Entry 5C0G (X-ray diffraction, 1.37 A resolution); this record covers chains A and B of the 3 polymer chains in the assembly.

[Chain A]
Molecule: HLA class I histocompatibility antigen, A-2 alpha chain
Organism: Homo sapiens
UniProtKB: P01892 (1A02_HUMAN); residues 1-276 here correspond to UniProt positions 25-300 (UniProt number = residue number + 24)
Sequence (276 residues; row label = number of the first residue in the row):
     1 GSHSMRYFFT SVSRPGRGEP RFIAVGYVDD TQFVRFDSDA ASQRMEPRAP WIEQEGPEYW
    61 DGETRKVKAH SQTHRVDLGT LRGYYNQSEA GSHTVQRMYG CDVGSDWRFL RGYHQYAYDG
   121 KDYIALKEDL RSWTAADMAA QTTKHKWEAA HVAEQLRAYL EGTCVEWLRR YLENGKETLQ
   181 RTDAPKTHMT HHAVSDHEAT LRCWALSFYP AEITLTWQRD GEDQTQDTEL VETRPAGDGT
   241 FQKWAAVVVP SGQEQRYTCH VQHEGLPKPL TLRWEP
Disulfide bonds: Cys-101/Cys-164, Cys-203/Cys-259

[Chain B]
Molecule: Beta-2-microglobulin
Organism: Homo sapiens
UniProtKB: P61769 (B2MG_HUMAN); residues 1-99 here correspond to UniProt positions 21-119 (UniProt number = residue number + 20)
Sequence (100 residues; numbered 0 to 99; the number before each row is that of its first residue; numbering starts at 0):
     0 MIQRTPKIQV YSRHPAENGK SNFLNCYVSG FHPSDIEVDL LKNGERIEKV EHSDLSFSKD
    60 WSFYLLYYTE FTPTEKDEYA CRVNHVTLSQ PKIVKWDRDM
Construct notes: initiating methionine (0)
UniProt features mapped onto this chain:
  - modified residue: Gln-2 (Pyrrolidone carboxylic acid)
  - glycosylation: Ile-1 (N-linked (Glc) (glycation) isoleucine), Lys-19 (N-linked (Glc) (glycation) lysine), Lys-41 (N-linked (Glc) (glycation) lysine), Lys-48 (N-linked (Glc) (glycation) lysine), Lys-58 (N-linked (Glc) (glycation) lysine), Lys-91 (N-linked (Glc) (glycation) lysine), Lys-94 (N-linked (Glc) (glycation) lysine)
Disulfide bonds: Cys-25/Cys-80

[How chain A and chain B interact]
Residue-residue contacts (59; chain A residue first):
  Phe-8(A) / Ser-55(B)
  Phe-8(A) / Phe-56(B)
  Phe-9(A) / Phe-56(B)
  Thr-10(A) / Leu-54(B)
  Thr-10(A) / Phe-56(B)
  Thr-10(A) / Phe-62(B)
  Val-12(A) / Ser-33(B)
  Arg-14(A) / Asp-34(B)  salt bridge
  Ile-23(A) / Leu-54(B)
  Val-25(A) / Asp-53(B)
  Val-25(A) / Leu-54(B)
  Val-25(A) / Ser-55(B)
  Tyr-27(A) / Ser-55(B)
  Tyr-27(A) / Tyr-63(B)
  Gln-32(A) / Asp-53(B)  hydrogen bond
  Arg-35(A) / Asp-53(B)  salt bridge
  Arg-48(A) / Asp-53(B)  salt bridge
  Gln-96(A) / His-31(B)  hydrogen bond
  Gln-96(A) / Phe-56(B)
  Gln-96(A) / Trp-60(B)  hydrogen bond (side chain-backbone)
  Gln-96(A) / Phe-62(B)
  Arg-97(A) / Phe-56(B)
  Gln-115(A) / Trp-60(B)
  Tyr-116(A) / Trp-60(B)
  Ala-117(A) / Trp-60(B)
  Asp-119(A) / Met-0(B)
  Asp-119(A) / Ile-1(B)
  Asp-119(A) / His-31(B)
  Gly-120(A) / Ile-1(B)
  Gly-120(A) / Arg-3(B)  hydrogen bond (backbone-side chain)
  Gly-120(A) / His-31(B)
  Gly-120(A) / Trp-60(B)
  Lys-121(A) / Met-0(B)
  Lys-121(A) / Ile-1(B)
  Asp-122(A) / Trp-60(B)  hydrogen bond
  His-192(A) / Asp-98(B)
  Arg-202(A) / Asp-98(B)  hydrogen bond (side chain-backbone)
  Trp-204(A) / Asp-98(B)
  Trp-204(A) / Met-99(B)
  Val-231(A) / Gln-8(B)
  Glu-232(A) / Lys-6(B)  salt bridge
  Glu-232(A) / Gln-8(B)  hydrogen bond (backbone-side chain)
  Glu-232(A) / Tyr-26(B)
  Glu-232(A) / Ser-28(B)  hydrogen bond
  Thr-233(A) / Tyr-26(B)
  Arg-234(A) / Gln-8(B)  hydrogen bond
  Arg-234(A) / Tyr-10(B)
  Arg-234(A) / Met-99(B)  hydrogen bond (side chain-backbone)
  Pro-235(A) / Tyr-10(B)  hydrogen bond (backbone-side chain)
  Pro-235(A) / Asn-24(B)
  Pro-235(A) / Tyr-26(B)
  Ala-236(A) / Arg-12(B)  hydrogen bond (backbone-side chain)
  Ala-236(A) / Asn-24(B)  hydrogen bond (backbone-side chain)
  Gly-237(A) / Arg-12(B)  hydrogen bond (backbone-side chain)
  Gly-237(A) / Leu-65(B)
  Gln-242(A) / Tyr-10(B)
  Gln-242(A) / Ser-11(B)
  Gln-242(A) / Arg-12(B)  hydrogen bond (side chain-backbone)
  Trp-244(A) / Met-99(B)  hydrogen bond (side chain-backbone)
Also at the interface, not in a pair above, chain A (35 interface residues in all): Thr-94, Met-98, Asp-238
Also at the interface, not in a pair above, chain B (25 interface residues in all): Asp-59

[Summary]
The interface between chain A and chain B involves 35 residues on one side and 25 on the other; the contacts
include 16 hydrogen bonds and 4 salt bridges. Polar contacts include Arg-14(A)/Asp-34(B), Arg-35(A)/Asp-53(B)
and Arg-48(A)/Asp-53(B).
Chain A is HLA class I histocompatibility antigen, A-2 alpha chain and chain B is Beta-2-microglobulin, both
from Homo sapiens; the structure, HLA-A02 carrying YLGGPDFPTI, was determined by X-ray diffraction, deposited
together with 5C07, 5C08, 5C09, 5C0A, 5C0B, 5C0C and 6 further entries.
